Entry 4CYA (X-ray diffraction, 1.86 A resolution); this record covers chain A.

Chain A:
Name: DPSA15
Organism: Streptomyces coelicolor
Reference sequence: Q9R408 (Q9R408_STRCO); numbering as in UniProt (aligned over 4-163)
Sequence (160 residues; numbered 4 to 163; the number before each row is that of its first residue):
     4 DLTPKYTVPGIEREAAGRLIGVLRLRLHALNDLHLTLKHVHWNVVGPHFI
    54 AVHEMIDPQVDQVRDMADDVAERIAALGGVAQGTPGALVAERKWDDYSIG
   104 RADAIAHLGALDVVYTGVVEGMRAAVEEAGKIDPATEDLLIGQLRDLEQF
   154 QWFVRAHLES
Reported in the primary citation:
  - self-association interface (contacts with another copy of this molecule); pairs are residue here / residue on that copy: Tyr9-Glu162 (hydrogen bond)
  - conformationally variable residues: Tyr9, Glu162

Summary:
From the paper: conformational variability at Tyr9 and Glu162; a self-association interface involving Tyr9 and
Glu162.
Chain A is DPSA15 (Streptomyces coelicolor); the structure, DpsA15 from Streptomyces coelicolor, was
determined by X-ray diffraction, deposited together with 4CY9 and 4CYB.
